Entry 6OGY (electron microscopy, 3.40 A resolution); this record covers chains I and K of the 13 polymer chains in the assembly.

Chain I (and K):
Molecule: Inner capsid protein VP2
Organism: Rotavirus A
Notes: chain K of this document is another copy of the same molecule, construct and numbering; everything in this record applies to it too
Reference sequence: G0YZK0 (G0YZK0_9REOV); residues 1-887 here = UniProt positions 1-887
Sequence (887 residues; each row starts with the number of its first residue):
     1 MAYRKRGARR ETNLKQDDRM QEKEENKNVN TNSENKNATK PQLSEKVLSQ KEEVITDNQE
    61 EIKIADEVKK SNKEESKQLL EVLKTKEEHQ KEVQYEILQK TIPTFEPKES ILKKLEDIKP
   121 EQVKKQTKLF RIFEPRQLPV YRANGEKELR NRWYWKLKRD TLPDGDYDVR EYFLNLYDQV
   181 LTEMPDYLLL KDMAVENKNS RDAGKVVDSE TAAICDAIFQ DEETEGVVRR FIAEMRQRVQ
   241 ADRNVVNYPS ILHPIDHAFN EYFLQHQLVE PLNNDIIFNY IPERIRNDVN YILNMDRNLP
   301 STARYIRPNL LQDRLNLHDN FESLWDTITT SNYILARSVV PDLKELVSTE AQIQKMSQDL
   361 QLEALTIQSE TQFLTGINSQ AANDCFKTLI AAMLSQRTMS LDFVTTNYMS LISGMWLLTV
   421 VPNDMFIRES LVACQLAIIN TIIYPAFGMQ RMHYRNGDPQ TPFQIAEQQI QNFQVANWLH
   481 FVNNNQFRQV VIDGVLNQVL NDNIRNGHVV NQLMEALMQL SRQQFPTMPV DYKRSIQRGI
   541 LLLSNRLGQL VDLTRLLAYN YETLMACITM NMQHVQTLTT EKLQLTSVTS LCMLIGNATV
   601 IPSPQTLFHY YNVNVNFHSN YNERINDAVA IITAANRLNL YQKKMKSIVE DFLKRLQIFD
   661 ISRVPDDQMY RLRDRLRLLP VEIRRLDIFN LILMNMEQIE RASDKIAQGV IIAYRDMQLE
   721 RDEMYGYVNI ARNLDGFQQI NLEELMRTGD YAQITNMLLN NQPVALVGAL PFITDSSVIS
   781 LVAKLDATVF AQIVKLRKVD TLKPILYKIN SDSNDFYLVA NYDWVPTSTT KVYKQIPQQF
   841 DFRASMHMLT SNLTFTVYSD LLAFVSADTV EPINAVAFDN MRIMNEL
Not modelled in the structure: 1-77 (chain K: 1-60)

How chain I and chain K interact:
Contacting residue pairs (64; chain I residue first):
  Gln90(I) - Tyr95(K)  hydrogen bond
  Lys91(I) - Glu88(K)
  Lys91(I) - Lys91(K)
  Gln94(I) - Lys91(K)
  Gln94(I) - Gln94(K)  hydrogen bond
  Glu96(I) - Gln90(K)
  Glu96(I) - Lys91(K)
  Glu96(I) - Gln354(K)  hydrogen bond
  Leu98(I) - Leu83(K)
  Leu98(I) - Glu87(K)  hydrogen bond (backbone-side chain)
  Gln99(I) - Ile62(K)
  Gln99(I) - Lys63(K)
  Gln99(I) - Leu83(K)
  Thr101(I) - Lys63(K)
  Thr349(I) - Glu67(K)  hydrogen bond
  Glu350(I) - Glu67(K)
  Glu350(I) - Ser71(K)  hydrogen bond
  Glu350(I) - Lys73(K)
  Glu350(I) - Ser76(K)  hydrogen bond
  Ile353(I) - Val68(K)  hydrophobic
  Ile353(I) - Leu79(K)  hydrophobic
  Gln354(I) - Glu75(K)
  Gln354(I) - Ser76(K)  hydrogen bond
  Ser357(I) - Leu79(K)
  Gln358(I) - Glu75(K)
  Leu362(I) - Val82(K)  hydrophobic
  Glu363(I) - Lys86(K)  hydrogen bond (backbone-side chain)
  Ala364(I) - Val82(K)  hydrophobic
  Ala364(I) - Thr85(K)  hydrogen bond (backbone-side chain)
  Leu365(I) - His89(K)
  Leu365(I) - Ala364(K)  hydrophobic
  Leu365(I) - Leu365(K)  hydrophobic
  Thr366(I) - Lys86(K)  hydrogen bond (backbone-side chain)
  Thr366(I) - Leu362(K)
  Thr366(I) - Glu363(K)
  Ile367(I) - His89(K)
  Ile367(I) - Gln90(K)
  Ile367(I) - Ser357(K)
  Ile367(I) - Gln361(K)
  Ile367(I) - Leu362(K)  hydrogen bond (backbone-backbone)
  Gln368(I) - Lys86(K)
  Gln368(I) - Gln361(K)
  Thr371(I) - Leu83(K)
  Thr371(I) - Lys86(K)  hydrogen bond
  Gln372(I) - Gln358(K)
  Ile377(I) - Ala65(K)
  Thr406(I) - Lys355(K)
  Tyr408(I) - Lys355(K)
  Val432(I) - Leu887(K)  hydrophobic
  Leu436(I) - Leu887(K)  hydrophobic
  Gln450(I) - Leu547(K)
  Arg451(I) - Asn545(K)
  His453(I) - Gly548(K)
  His453(I) - Glu886(K)
  Tyr454(I) - Glu886(K)
  Tyr454(I) - Leu887(K)  hydrogen bond (backbone-backbone)
  Arg455(I) - Asn885(K)
  Asn456(I) - Asn885(K)  hydrogen bond (backbone-backbone)
  Thr527(I) - Ser521(K)
  Thr527(I) - Leu541(K)
  Met528(I) - Leu541(K)  hydrophobic
  Pro529(I) - Leu541(K)
  Asp531(I) - Gln361(K)
  Asp531(I) - Arg538(K)  salt bridge
Other interface residues (no listed pair), chain I (46 interface residues in all): Val93, Ile97, Ser369, Leu374, Asn378, Gly448, Pro526, Arg534, Ser535
Other interface residues (no listed pair), chain K (48 interface residues in all): Ile64, Glu92, Leu98, Asp359, Met518, Arg522, Gln537, Ser544, Met881

Overview:
The interface between chain I and chain K involves 46 residues on one side and 48 on the other; the contacts
include 15 hydrogen bonds and 1 salt bridge. Among the polar pairs are Asp531(I)-Arg538(K), Gln90(I)-Tyr95(K)
and Gln94(I)-Gln94(K).
Both chains are Inner capsid protein VP2 (Rotavirus A). Entry 6OGY (In situ structure of Rotavirus
RNA-dependent RNA polymerase at duplex-open state) was determined by electron microscopy (same publication as
6OGZ).
